Entry 7MN0 (X-ray diffraction, 2.90 A resolution); this record covers chain A.

[Chain A]
Name: capsid protein
Organism: Human immunodeficiency virus 1
UniProt: B6DRA0 (B6DRA0_9HIV1); residues 1-231 here correspond to UniProt positions 133-363 (UniProt number = residue number + 132)
Amino-acid sequence (231 residues; row label = number of the first residue in the row):
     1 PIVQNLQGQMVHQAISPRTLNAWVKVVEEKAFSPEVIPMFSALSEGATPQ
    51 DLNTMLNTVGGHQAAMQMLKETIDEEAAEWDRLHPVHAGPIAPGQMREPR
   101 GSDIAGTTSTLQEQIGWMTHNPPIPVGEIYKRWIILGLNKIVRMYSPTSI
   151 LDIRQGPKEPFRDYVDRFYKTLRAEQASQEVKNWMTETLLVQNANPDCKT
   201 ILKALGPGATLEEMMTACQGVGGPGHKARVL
Unresolved in the structure: 5-9, 222-231
Cystine bridges: Cys198-Cys218
Construct notes: engineered mutation Asp74 (Asn206 in B6DRA0)
Reported in the primary citation:
  - conformationally variable residues (side-chain flip): Asp74
  - mutagenesis - N74D: decreased binding to Cyp A
  - mutagenesis - A77V: abolished binding to Cyp A
  - mutagenesis - N74D: decreased stability
  - mutagenesis - N74D: increased binding to TRIM5alphahu
  - mutagenesis - A77V: unchanged binding to TRIM5alphahu

[Summary]
The paper reports that N74D reduces binding to Cyp A; conformational variability at Asp74.
Chain A is capsid protein (Human immunodeficiency virus 1); the structure, N74D mutant of the HIV-1 capsid
protein, was determined by X-ray diffraction (same publication as 7MKC).
